7JWZ - chain A; structure by X-ray diffraction, 2.65 A resolution.

# Chain A
Molecule: Phosphatidylinositol 4,5-bisphosphate 3-kinase catalytic subunit gamma isoform
Source organism: Homo sapiens
Notes: EC 2.7.1.153, 2.7.11.1
UniProt: P48736 (PK3CG_HUMAN); residues 144-1102 here = UniProt positions 144-1102
Amino-acid sequence (966 residues; row label = number of the first residue in the row):
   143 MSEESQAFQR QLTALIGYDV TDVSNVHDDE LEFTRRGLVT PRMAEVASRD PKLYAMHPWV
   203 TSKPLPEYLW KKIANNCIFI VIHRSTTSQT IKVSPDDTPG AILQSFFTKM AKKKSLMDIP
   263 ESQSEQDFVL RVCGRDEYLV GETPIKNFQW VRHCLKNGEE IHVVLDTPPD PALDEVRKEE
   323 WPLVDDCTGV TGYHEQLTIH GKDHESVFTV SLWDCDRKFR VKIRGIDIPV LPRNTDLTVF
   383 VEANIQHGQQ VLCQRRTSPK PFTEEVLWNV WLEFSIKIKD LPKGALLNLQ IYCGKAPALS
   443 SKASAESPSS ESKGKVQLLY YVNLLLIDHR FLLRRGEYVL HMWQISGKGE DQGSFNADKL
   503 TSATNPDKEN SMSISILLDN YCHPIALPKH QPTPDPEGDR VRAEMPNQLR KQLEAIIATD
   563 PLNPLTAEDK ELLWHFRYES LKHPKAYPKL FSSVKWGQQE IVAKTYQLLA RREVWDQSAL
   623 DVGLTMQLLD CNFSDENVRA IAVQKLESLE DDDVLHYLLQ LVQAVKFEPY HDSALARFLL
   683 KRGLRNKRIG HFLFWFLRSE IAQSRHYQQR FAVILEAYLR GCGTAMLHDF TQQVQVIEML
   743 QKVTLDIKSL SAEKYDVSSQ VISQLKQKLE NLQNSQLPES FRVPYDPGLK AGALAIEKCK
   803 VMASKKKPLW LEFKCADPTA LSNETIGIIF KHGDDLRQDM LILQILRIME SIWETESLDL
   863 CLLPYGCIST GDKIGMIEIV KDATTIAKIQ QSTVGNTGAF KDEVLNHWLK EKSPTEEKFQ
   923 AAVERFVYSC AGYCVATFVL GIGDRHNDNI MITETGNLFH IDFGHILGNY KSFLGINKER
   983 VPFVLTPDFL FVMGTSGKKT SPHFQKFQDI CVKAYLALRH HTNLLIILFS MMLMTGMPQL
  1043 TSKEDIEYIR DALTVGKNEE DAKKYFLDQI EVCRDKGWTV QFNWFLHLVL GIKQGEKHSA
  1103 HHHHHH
Unresolved in the structure: 143, 253-268, 323-356, 374-376, 436-457, 489-496, 523-524, 528-544, 968-980, 1091-1108
Construct notes: initiating methionine (143); expression tag (1103-1108)
Small-molecule neighbours: V7Y (2-amino-N-[(1S)-1-{8-[(1-methyl-1H-pyrazol-4-yl)ethynyl]-1-oxo-2-phenyl-1,2-dihydroisoquinolin-3-yl}ethyl]pyrazolo[1,5-a]pyrimidine-3-carboxamide): K802, V803, M804, P810, L811, W812, I831, Y867, I879, E880, I881, V882, A885, T886, T887, K890, M953, I963, D964
UniProt features mapped onto this chain:
  - region: V803 to K809 (G-loop), G943 to N951 (Catalytic loop), H962 to T988 (Activation loop)
  - binding site (ATP): G829 to L838, L864 to T872, F961 to L969
  - modified residue: T1024 (Phosphothreonine), S1101 (Phosphoserine)
From the paper describing this entry:
  - binding site for V7Y: K802, M804, W812, V882
  - conformationally variable residues (side-chain flip): M804
  - contacts within the chain: K802-W812 (pi stacking), D904-W1080 (hydrogen bond)
  - specificity-determining residues: K802 (proposed by the authors, not directly observed)
  - mutagenesis - R1021C: unchanged binding to V7Y
  - mutagenesis - R1021C: increased catalytic activity on basally and in the presence of Gbetagamma
  - mutagenesis - R1021P: decreased catalytic activity on lipidated Gbetagamma
  - mutagenesis - R1021P: increased catalytic activity (basal ATPase activity)
  - mutagenesis - R1021P (>20-fold): decreased expression
  - disease-associated variants - N1085S: decreased catalytic activity (citing earlier work)

# Summary
Chain A binds compound V7Y. From UniProt: 28 ATP-binding residues. The paper reports a binding site for V7Y at
K802, M804 and W812 among others; R1021C increases catalytic activity on basally and in the presence of
Gbetagamma; 3 substitutions were tested in all.
Chain A is Phosphatidylinositol 4,5-bisphosphate 3-kinase catalytic subunit gamma isoform (Homo sapiens); the
structure, IPI-549 bound to the PI3Kg catalytic subunit p110 gamma, was determined by X-ray diffraction
together with 7JWE and 7JX0 from the same study.
